PDB entry 1KC8 | X-ray diffraction, 3.01 A resolution | chains A and 2 of the 30 polymer chains in the assembly

== Chain A ==
Molecule: 23S RRNA
From: Haloarcula marismortui
Sequence (2922 nucleotides; each row starts with the number of its first residue):
     2 UUGGCUACUA UGCCAGCUGG UGGAUUGCUC GGCUCAGGCG CUGAUGAAGG ACGUGCCAAG
    62 CUGCGAUAAG CCAUGGGGAG CCGCACGGAG GCGAAGAACC AUGGAUUUCC GAAUGAGAAU
   122 CUCUCUAACA AUUGCUUCGC GCAAUGAGGA ACCCCGAGAA CUGAAACAUC UCAGUAUCGG
   182 GAGGAACAGA AAACGCAAUG UGAUGUCGUU AGUAACCGCG AGUGAACGCG AUACAGCCCA
   242 AACCGAAGCC CUCACGGGCA AUGUGGUGUC AGGGCUACCU CUCAUCAGCC GACCGUCUCG
   302 ACGAAGUCUC UUGGAACAGA GCGUGAUACA GGGUGACAAC CCCGUACUCG AGACCAGUAC
   362 GACGUGCGGU AGUGCCAGAG UAGCGGGGGU UGGAUAUCCC UCGCGAAUAA CGCAGGCAUC
   422 GACUGCGAAG GCUAAACACA ACCUGAGACC GAUAGUGAAC AAGUAGUGUG AACGAACGCU
   482 GCAAAGUACC CUCAGAAGGG AGGCGAAAUA GAGCAUGAAA UCAGUUGGCG AUCGAGCGAC
   542 AGGGCAUACA AGGUCCCUCG ACGAAUGACC GACGCGCGAG CGUCCAGUAA GACUCACGGG
   602 AAGCCGAUGU UCUGUCGUAC GUUUUGAAAA ACGAGCCAGG GAGUGUGUCU GCAUGGCAAG
   662 UCUAACCGGA GUAUCCGGGG AGGCACAGGG AAACCGACAU GGCCGCAGGG CUUUGCCCGA
   722 GGGCCGCCGU CUUCAAGGGC GGGGAGCCAU GUGGACACGA CCCGAAUCCG GACGAUCUAC
   782 GCAUGGACAA GAUGAAGCGU GCCGAAAGGC ACGUGGAAGU CUGUUAGAGU UGGUGUCCUA
   842 CAAUACCCUC UCGUGAUCUA UGUGUAGGGG UGAAAGGCCC AUCGAGUCCG GCAACAGCUG
   902 GUUCCAAUCG AAACAUGUCG AAGCAUGACC UCCGCCGAGG UAGUCUGUGA GGUAGAGCGA
   962 CCGAUUGGUG UGUCCGCCUC CGAGAGGAGU CGGCACACCU GUCAAACUCC AAACUUACAG
  1022 ACGCCGUUUG ACGCGGGGAU UCCGGUGCGC GGGGUAAGCC UGUGUACCAG GAGGGGAACA
  1082 ACCCAGAGAU AGGUUAAGGU CCCCAAGUGU GGAUUAAGUG UAAUCCUCUG AAGGUGGUCU
  1142 CGAGCCCUAG ACAGCCGGGA GGUGAGCUUA GAAGCAGCUA CCCUCUAAGA AAAGCGUAAC
  1202 AGCUUACCGG CCGAGGUUUG AGGCGCCCAA AAUGAUCGGG ACUCAAAUCC ACCACCGAGA
  1262 CCUGUCCGUA CCACUCAUAC UGGUAAUCGA GUAGAUUGGC GCUCUAAUUG GAUGGAAGUA
  1322 GGGGUGAAAA CUCCUAUGGA CCGAUUAGUG ACGAAAAUCC UGGCCAUAGU AGCAGCGAUA
  1382 GUCGGGUGAG AACCCCGACG GCCUAAUGGA UAAGGGUUCC UCAGCACUGC UGAUCAGCUG
  1442 AGGGUUAGCC GGUCCUAAGU CAUACCGCAA CUCGACUAUG ACGAAAUGGG AAACGGGUUA
  1502 AUAUUCCCGU GCCACUAUGC AGUGAAAGUU GACGCCCUGG GGUCGAUCAC GCUGGGCAUU
  1562 CGCCCAGUCG AACCGUCCAA CUCCGUGGAA GCCGUAAUGG CAGGAAGCGG ACGAACGGCG
  1622 GCAUAGGGAA ACGUGAUUCA ACCUGGGGCC CAUGAAAAGA CGAGCAUAGU GUCCGUACCG
  1682 AGAACCGACA CAGGUGUCCA UGGCGGCGAA AGCCAAGGCC UGUCGGGAGC AACCAACGUU
  1742 AGGGAAUUCG GCAAGUUAGU CCCGUACCUU CGGAAGAAGG GAUGCCUGCU CCGGAACGGA
  1802 GCAGGUCGCA GUGACUCGGA AGCUCGGACU GUCUAGUAAC AACAUAGGUG ACCGCAAAUC
  1862 CGCAAGGACU CGUACGGUCA CUGAAUCCUG CCCAGUGCAG GUAUCUGAAC ACCUCGUACA
  1922 AGAGGACGAA GGACCUGUCA ACGGCGGGGG UAACUAUGAC CCUCUUAAGG UAGCGUAGUA
  1982 CCUUGCCGCA UCAGUAGCGG CUUGCAUGAA UGGAUUAACC AGAGCUUCAC UGUCCCAACG
  2042 UUGGGCCCGG UGAACUGUAC AUUCCAGUGC GGAGUCUGGA GACACCCAGG GGGAAGCGAA
  2102 GACCCUAUGG AGCUUUACUG CAGGCUGUCG CUGAGACGUG GUCGCCGAUG UGCAGCAUAG
  2162 GUAGGAGACA CUACACAGGU ACCCGCGCUA GCGGGCCACC GAGUCAACAG UGAAAUACUA
  2222 CCCGUCGGUG ACUGCGACUC UCACUCCGGG AGGAGGACAC CGAUAGCCGG GCAGUUUGAC
  2282 UGGGGCGGUA CGCGCUCGAA AAGAUAUCGA GCGCGCCCUA UGGCUAUCUC AGCCGGGACA
  2342 GAGACCCGGC GAAGAGUGCA AGAGCAAAAG AUAGCUUGAC AGUGUUCUUC CCAACGAGGA
  2402 ACGCUGACGC GAAAGCGUGG UCUAGCGAAC CAAUUAGCCU GCUUGAUGCG GGCAAUUGAU
  2462 GACAGAAAAG CUACCCUAGG GAUAACAGAG UCGUCACUCG CAAGAGCACA UAUCGACCGA
  2522 GUGGCUUGCU ACCUCGAUGU CGGUUCCCUC CAUCCUGCCC GUGCAGAAGC GGGCAAGGGU
  2582 GAGGUUGUUC GCCUAUUAAA GGAGGUCGUG AGCUGGGUUU AGACCGUCGU GAGACAGGUC
  2642 GGCUGCUAUC UACUGGGUGU GUAAUGGUGU CUGACAAGAA CGACCGUAUA GUACGAGAGG
  2702 AACUACGGUU GGUGGCCACU GGUGUACCGG UUGUUCGAGA GAGCACGUGC CGGGUAGCCA
  2762 CGCCACACGG GGUAAGAGCU GAACGCAUCU AAGCUCGAAA CCCACUUGGA AAAGAGACAC
  2822 CGCCGAGGUC CCGCGUACAA GACGCGGUCG AUAGACUCGG GGUGUGCGCG UCGAGGUAAC
  2882 GAGACGUUAA GCCCACGAGC ACUAACAGAC CAAAGCCAUC AU
Not modelled in the structure: 2-9, 126-127, 715, 971-998, 1560, 1952-1963, 2137-2236, 2339-2343, 2665-2666, 2915-2923
Sequence notes: conflict C560 (U3155 in 3377779)
Metal / ion sites: Mg2+ site 1 near G28 (its only coordinating residue here); Na+ site 1: C40, G41; Na+ site 2: G56, A59, G61; Na+ site 3 near U108 (its only coordinating residue here); Mg2+ site 2 near U115 (its only coordinating residue here); Na+ site 4: C141, G142; Na+ site 5 near U146 (its only coordinating residue here); Mg2+ site 3: C162, U2276; K+ site 1: C162, U163, U172; Mg2+ site 4: A165, A167, C168; Na+ site 6: A165, A166; Mg2+ site 5: A166, G219; 97 more Mg2+ sites not listed; 64 more Na+ sites not listed; 2 more K+ sites not listed
Small-molecule neighbours:
  - blasticidin s (BLS), molecule 1: A2007, G2285, G2286, C2287, U2628, A2635, C2636, A2637
  - blasticidin s (BLS), molecule 2: C2104, C2105, G2284, G2285, U2473, A2474, A2485, A2635, C2636, A2637

== Chain 2 ==
Protein: Ribosomal protein L37E
From: Haloarcula marismortui
Reference sequence: P32410 (RL37_HALMA); numbering as in UniProt (aligned over 1-56)
Chain sequence (56 residues; numbered 1 to 56; the number before each row is that of its first residue):
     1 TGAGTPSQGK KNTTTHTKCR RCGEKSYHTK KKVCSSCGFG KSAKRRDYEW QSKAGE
Metal / ion sites: Cd2+: Cys-19, Cys-22, Cys-34, Cys-37

== Interface between chain A and chain 2 ==
Contacting residue pairs (117):
  A49(A) / Arg-45(2)  base contact
  G50(A) / Arg-21(2)  hydrogen bond to the base
  G50(A) / Arg-45(2)  base contact
  G51(A) / Cys-22(2)  sugar contact
  G51(A) / Gly-23(2)  hydrogen bond to the sugar
  C111(A) / Arg-20(2)  hydrogen bond to the sugar
  G112(A) / Arg-20(2)  salt bridge to the phosphate
  G112(A) / Arg-21(2)  sugar contact
  A113(A) / Arg-21(2)  salt bridge to the phosphate
  A113(A) / Phe-39(2)  phosphate contact
  A113(A) / Ala-43(2)  phosphate contact
  A119(A) / Arg-20(2)  base contact
  A120(A) / Thr-17(2)  base contact
  A120(A) / Lys-18(2)  hydrogen bond to the sugar
  A120(A) / Arg-20(2)  salt bridge to the phosphate
  A120(A) / Tyr-27(2)  hydrogen bond to the phosphate
  A120(A) / Thr-29(2)  hydrogen bond to the base
  A120(A) / Lys-32(2)  salt bridge to the phosphate
  U121(A) / Lys-18(2)  base contact
  U121(A) / Cys-19(2)  base contact
  U121(A) / Arg-20(2)  hydrogen bond to the base
  U121(A) / Gly-23(2)  base contact
  A148(A) / Ala-43(2)  sugar contact
  A148(A) / Lys-44(2)  salt bridge to the phosphate
  G149(A) / Lys-44(2)  phosphate contact
  G149(A) / Arg-45(2)  hydrogen bond to the phosphate
  A177(A) / Ala-54(2)  phosphate contact
  U178(A) / Glu-49(2)  phosphate contact
  U178(A) / Trp-50(2)  phosphate contact
  U178(A) / Ala-54(2)  phosphate contact
  C179(A) / Tyr-48(2)  phosphate contact
  C179(A) / Glu-49(2)  hydrogen bond to the phosphate
  G182(A) / Lys-44(2)  salt bridge to the phosphate
  U470(A) / Thr-15(2)  sugar contact
  U470(A) / His-16(2)  sugar contact
  U470(A) / Lys-25(2)  hydrogen bond to the phosphate
  G471(A) / His-16(2)  hydrogen bond to the sugar
  G471(A) / Lys-25(2)  salt bridge to the phosphate
  G471(A) / Ser-26(2)  phosphate contact
  G471(A) / Ser-35(2)  hydrogen bond to the sugar
  A472(A) / Ser-26(2)  hydrogen bond to the phosphate
  A472(A) / Ser-35(2)  sugar contact
  A472(A) / Ser-36(2)  phosphate contact
  A472(A) / Arg-46(2)  hydrogen bond to the sugar
  A472(A) / Trp-50(2)  sugar contact
  A473(A) / Arg-46(2)  salt bridge to the phosphate
  A473(A) / Gln-51(2)  hydrogen bond to the phosphate
  G772(A) / Tyr-48(2)  sugar contact
  G772(A) / Trp-50(2)  hydrogen bond to the sugar
  A773(A) / Arg-46(2)  hydrogen bond to the sugar
  A773(A) / Tyr-48(2)  sugar contact
  A773(A) / Trp-50(2)  sugar contact
  C774(A) / Ser-35(2)  phosphate contact
  C774(A) / Arg-46(2)  salt bridge to the phosphate
  G775(A) / His-16(2)  salt bridge to the phosphate
  G775(A) / His-28(2)  salt bridge to the phosphate
  G775(A) / Lys-31(2)  phosphate contact
  G775(A) / Ser-35(2)  phosphate contact
  A776(A) / His-28(2)  salt bridge to the phosphate
  A776(A) / Lys-31(2)  salt bridge to the phosphate
  U777(A) / Lys-11(2)  sugar contact
  U777(A) / Asn-12(2)  hydrogen bond to the base
  U777(A) / Thr-13(2)  hydrogen bond to the base
  U777(A) / Thr-15(2)  base contact
  C778(A) / Ser-7(2)  sugar contact
  C778(A) / Lys-10(2)  phosphate contact
  C778(A) / Lys-11(2)  sugar contact
  U779(A) / Lys-10(2)  salt bridge to the phosphate
  A843(A) / Thr-5(2)  sugar contact
  U845(A) / Gly-2(2)  sugar contact
  U845(A) / Gly-4(2)  phosphate contact
  U845(A) / Thr-5(2)  hydrogen bond to the phosphate
  A846(A) / Pro-6(2)  phosphate contact
  U862(A) / Asn-12(2)  phosphate contact
  G863(A) / Lys-30(2)  salt bridge to the phosphate
  U864(A) / Lys-30(2)  salt bridge to the phosphate
  C881(A) / Lys-11(2)  hydrogen bond to the base
  A882(A) / Ala-3(2)  sugar contact
  A882(A) / Gly-4(2)  base contact
  A882(A) / Thr-5(2)  base contact
  C890(A) / Trp-50(2)  hydrogen bond to the sugar
  G891(A) / Trp-50(2)  sugar contact
  G891(A) / Ser-52(2)  sugar contact
  G891(A) / Lys-53(2)  salt bridge to the phosphate
  G891(A) / Ala-54(2)  phosphate contact
  G892(A) / Lys-53(2)  salt bridge to the phosphate
  G892(A) / Ala-54(2)  hydrogen bond to the phosphate
  C893(A) / Lys-53(2)  phosphate contact
  A894(A) / Lys-53(2)  salt bridge to the phosphate
  A1414(A) / Asn-12(2)  hydrogen bond to the sugar
  G1415(A) / Asn-12(2)  sugar contact
  G1415(A) / Thr-14(2)  hydrogen bond to the phosphate
  U1473(A) / Lys-41(2)  hydrogen bond to the base
  U1473(A) / Ser-42(2)  hydrogen bond to the sugar
  U1473(A) / Lys-44(2)  base contact
  C1474(A) / Lys-41(2)  phosphate contact
  C1687(A) / Gln-8(2)  hydrogen bond to the sugar
  C1687(A) / Gly-9(2)  hydrogen bond to the base
  C1687(A) / Lys-11(2)  sugar contact
  G1688(A) / Thr-5(2)  base contact
  G1688(A) / Gln-8(2)  sugar contact
  G1694(A) / Thr-5(2)  hydrogen bond to the base
  G1694(A) / Pro-6(2)  sugar contact
  G1694(A) / Gly-9(2)  base contact
  G1695(A) / Pro-6(2)  hydrogen bond to the sugar
  G1695(A) / Gly-9(2)  hydrogen bond to the base
  G1695(A) / Lys-10(2)  sugar contact
  U1696(A) / Gly-9(2)  sugar contact
  U1696(A) / Lys-10(2)  sugar contact
  A1836(A) / Thr-1(2)  hydrogen bond to the sugar
  A1836(A) / Gly-2(2)  sugar contact
  A1836(A) / Ala-3(2)  hydrogen bond to the sugar
  A1836(A) / Ser-7(2)  base contact
  G1837(A) / Thr-1(2)  hydrogen bond to the phosphate
  G1837(A) / Gly-2(2)  base contact
  G1837(A) / Ala-3(2)  hydrogen bond to the base
  G1837(A) / Gly-4(2)  base contact
Other interface residues (no listed pair), chain A (59 interface residues in all): A52, A114, G181, G771, G830, A844, U883, A1413

== Summary ==
The interface between chain A and chain 2 involves 59 residues on one side and 47 on the other, with 36
hydrogen bonds and 19 salt bridges. Among the polar pairs are G50(A)/Arg-21(2), A120(A)/Thr-29(2) and
U121(A)/Arg-20(2). Chain A binds blasticidin s.
Chain A is 23S RRNA and chain 2 is Ribosomal protein L37E, both from Haloarcula marismortui; the structure,
Co-crystal Structure of Blasticidin S Bound to the 50S Ribosomal Subunit, was determined by X-ray diffraction
(same publication as 1K73, 1N8R and 1NJI).
